1F4X - chains L and H; structure by X-ray diffraction, 2.30 A resolution.

Chain L:
Name: Antibody S-20-4, fab fragment, light chain
From: Mus musculus
Notes: antibody fragment or engineered binder
Sequence (210 residues; each row starts with the number of its first residue):
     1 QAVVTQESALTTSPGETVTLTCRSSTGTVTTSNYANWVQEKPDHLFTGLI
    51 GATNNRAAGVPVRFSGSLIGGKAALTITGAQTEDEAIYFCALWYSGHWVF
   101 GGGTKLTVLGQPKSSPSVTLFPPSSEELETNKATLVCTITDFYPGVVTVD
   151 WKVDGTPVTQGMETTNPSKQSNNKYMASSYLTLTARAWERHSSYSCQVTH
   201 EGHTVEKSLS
Cystine bridges: C22-C90, C137-C196
Ligand contacts: ANTIGEN (MGS; methyl 4,6-dideoxy-4-{[(2R)-2,4-dihydroxybutanoyl]amino}-2-O-methyl-alpha-D-mannopyranoside): Y34, W93, W98

Chain H:
Name: Antibody S-20-4, fab fragment, heavy chain
From: Mus musculus
Notes: antibody fragment or engineered binder
Sequence (216 residues; row label = number of the first residue in the row):
     1 EVQLEESGGGLVTPGGSLRLSCAASGYVFSTYDMSWVRQTPEKRLEWVAF
    51 ISSGGGRTSYPDTVKGRFTISRDDAKNTLYLQMSSLQSEDTAMYYCTRHF
   101 YAVLDYWGRGTTLTVSSAKTTPPSVYPLAPGSAAQTNSMVTLGCLVKGYF
   151 PEPVTVTWNSGSLSSGVHTFPAVLQSDLYTLSSSVTVPSSTWPSETVTCN
   201 VAHPASSTKVDKKIVP
Cystine bridges: C22-C96, C144-C199
Ligand contacts: ANTIGEN (MGS; methyl 4,6-dideoxy-4-{[(2R)-2,4-dihydroxybutanoyl]amino}-2-O-methyl-alpha-D-mannopyranoside): T31, Y32, D33, F50, H99, F100, Y101, A102

How chain L and chain H interact:
Contacting residue pairs (67; chain L residue first):
  Y34(L) - A102(H)  hydrophobic
  N36(L) - A102(H)  hydrogen bond (side chain-backbone)
  N36(L) - V103(H)
  N36(L) - L104(H)  hydrogen bond (side chain-backbone)
  V38(L) - W107(H)  hydrophobic
  E40(L) - Q39(H)  hydrogen bond
  H44(L) - Q39(H)  hydrogen bond
  H44(L) - M93(H)
  H44(L) - Y95(H)
  F46(L) - Q39(H)
  F46(L) - L45(H)  hydrophobic
  F46(L) - Y95(H)
  F46(L) - W107(H)
  G48(L) - L104(H)
  G48(L) - D105(H)  hydrogen bond (backbone-backbone)
  G51(L) - A102(H)
  G51(L) - V103(H)
  A52(L) - A102(H)  hydrogen bond (backbone-backbone)
  N55(L) - V103(H)
  F89(L) - K43(H)
  F89(L) - L45(H)  hydrophobic
  G96(L) - W47(H)
  G96(L) - S59(H)  hydrogen bond (backbone-side chain)
  H97(L) - W47(H)
  H97(L) - Y60(H)  hydrogen bond (side chain-backbone)
  W98(L) - S35(H)
  W98(L) - W47(H)
  W98(L) - H99(H)  hydrogen bond
  F100(L) - L45(H)  hydrophobic
  F100(L) - W107(H)  hydrophobic
  T119(L) - T141(H)
  F121(L) - L128(H)  hydrophobic
  F121(L) - A129(H)
  F121(L) - T141(H)
  F121(L) - L142(H)
  P122(L) - A129(H)
  P122(L) - P130(H)
  P122(L) - G131(H)
  S124(L) - Y126(H)
  S124(L) - P127(H)
  E126(L) - Y126(H)
  E126(L) - P127(H)
  E126(L) - K212(H)  salt bridge
  E127(L) - Y126(H)
  E127(L) - K147(H)  salt bridge
  T130(L) - Y126(H)
  T134(L) - L145(H)
  T134(L) - K147(H)
  V136(L) - L128(H)  hydrophobic
  V136(L) - S182(H)
  T138(L) - F170(H)
  T140(L) - H168(H)
  E163(L) - V173(H)
  T165(L) - P171(H)
  T165(L) - V173(H)
  N166(L) - K43(H)
  Q170(L) - H168(H)
  M176(L) - H168(H)
  M176(L) - T169(H)
  M176(L) - F170(H)  hydrophobic
  A177(L) - F170(H)
  S178(L) - F170(H)
  Y180(L) - L145(H)  hydrophobic
  Y180(L) - L181(H)
  Y180(L) - S182(H)  hydrogen bond
  T182(L) - Q175(H)  hydrogen bond
  K207(L) - T136(H)
Other interface residues (no listed pair), chain L (45 interface residues in all): T47, I50, A57, W93, L120, K132, I139, S168, L209
Other interface residues (no listed pair), chain H (42 interface residues in all): V37, E42, F50, P61, Y101, G143, T180

In short:
45 residues of chain L face 42 of chain H across their interface, with 11 hydrogen bonds and 2 salt bridges.
Among the polar pairs are E126(L)-K212(H), E127(L)-K147(H) and N36(L)-A102(H). ANTIGEN is bound between chain
L and chain H.
Here chain L is Antibody S-20-4, fab fragment, light chain and chain H is Antibody S-20-4, fab fragment, heavy
chain, both from Mus musculus. Entry 1F4X (Crystal structure of an anti-carbohydrate antibody directed against
vibrio cholerae O1 in complex with antigen) was determined by X-ray diffraction (same publication as 1F4W and
1F4Y).
